Entry 7DCM (X-ray diffraction, 2.50 A resolution); this record covers chain A.

== Chain A ==
Protein: Probable apo-citrate lyase phosphoribosyl-dephospho-CoA transferase
Organism: Escherichia coli
Notes: EC 2.7.7.61
Reference sequence: C3TJT2 (C3TJT2_ECOLX); residues 1-183 here = UniProt positions 1-183
Amino-acid sequence (186 residues; numbered -2 to 183; the number before each row is that of its first residue; numbers below 1 keep their minus sign (Gly-2 is residue -2)):
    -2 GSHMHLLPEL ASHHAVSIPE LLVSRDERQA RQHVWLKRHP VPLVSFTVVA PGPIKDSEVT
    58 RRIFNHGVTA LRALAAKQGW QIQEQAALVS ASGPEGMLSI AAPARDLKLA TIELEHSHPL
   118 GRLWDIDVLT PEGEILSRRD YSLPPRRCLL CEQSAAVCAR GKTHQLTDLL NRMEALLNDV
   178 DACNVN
Unresolved in the structure: 180-183
Modified / non-standard residues: Mse1 (selenomethionine; parent Met); Mse94 (selenomethionine; parent Met); Mse170 (selenomethionine; parent Met)
Construct notes: expression tag (-2 to 0)
Bound ions: Zn2+: Cys145, Cys148, Cys155, His161

== Overview ==
The Zn2+ site is built by Cys145, Cys148, Cys155 and His161.
Chain A is Probable apo-citrate lyase phosphoribosyl-dephospho-CoA transferase (Escherichia coli); the
structure, Crystal structure of CITX, was determined by X-ray diffraction, deposited together with 7DCN.
